PDB entry 6LA8 | X-ray diffraction, 3.40 A resolution | chains C and J of the 19 polymer chains in the assembly

== Chain C ==
Name: Histone H2A type 1-B/E
From: Homo sapiens
UniProt: P04908 (H2A1B_HUMAN); residues 0-129 here correspond to UniProt positions 1-130 (UniProt number = residue number + 1)
Amino-acid sequence (130 residues; row label = number of the first residue in the row; numbering starts at 0):
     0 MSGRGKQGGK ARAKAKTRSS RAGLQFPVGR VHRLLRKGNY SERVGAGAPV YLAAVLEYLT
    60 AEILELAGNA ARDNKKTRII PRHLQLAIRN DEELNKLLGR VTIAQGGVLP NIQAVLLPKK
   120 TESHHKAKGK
Not modelled in the structure: 0-9, 120-129
Swiss-Prot annotation at these positions:
  - modified residue: Ser-1 (N-acetylserine), Arg-3 (Citrulline), Lys-5 (N6-(2-hydroxyisobutyryl)lysine), Lys-9 (N6-(2-hydroxyisobutyryl)lysine), Lys-13 (N6-(beta-hydroxybutyryl)lysine), Lys-36 (N6-(2-hydroxyisobutyryl)lysine), Lys-74 (N6-(2-hydroxyisobutyryl)lysine), Lys-75 (N6-(2-hydroxyisobutyryl)lysine), Lys-95 (N6-(2-hydroxyisobutyryl)lysine), Gln-104 (N5-methylglutamine), Lys-118 (N6-(2-hydroxyisobutyryl)lysine), Lys-119 (N6-crotonyllysine), Thr-120 (Phosphothreonine), Lys-125 (N6-crotonyllysine)
  - cross-link (Glycyl lysine isopeptide (Lys-Gly)): Lys-13 (interchain with G-Cter in ubiquitin), Lys-15 (interchain with G-Cter in ubiquitin), Lys-119 (interchain with G-Cter in ubiquitin)

== Chain J ==
Molecule: 349-nt DNA strand
From: other sequences
Sequence (349 nucleotides; numbered 1 to 349; the number before each row is that of its first residue):
     1 CGCTGGTTTT TTTTTTCATG TGCCGGTCTC ACACGTGCCT GGAGACTAGT AAGCGCTTCT
    61 AGTGGCGGTT AAAACGCGGT AGACAGCGCG TACGTGCGTT TAAGCGGTGC TAGAGCTGTC
   121 TACGACCAAT TGAGCGGCCT CGGCACCGGG ATGCGTTTTT TTTTTCATAC TCGAGCATGC
   181 TTTTTTTTTT CATGTGCCGG TCTCACACGT GCCTGGAGAC TAGTAAGCGC TTCTAGTGGC
   241 GGTTAAAACG CGGTAGACAG CGCGTACGTG CGTTTAAGCG GTGCTAGAGC TGTCTACGAC
   301 CAATTGAGCG GCCTCGGCAC CGGGATGCGT TTTTTTTTTC CAGCGGTAC
Bound ions: K+ site 1 near DT60 (its only coordinating residue here); Ca2+ site 1 near DG134 (its only coordinating residue here); K+ site 2: DT234, DA235; Ca2+ site 2: DT275 (shared with 1 residue of chain I); Ca2+ site 3 near DT336 (its only coordinating residue here)

== Chain C / chain J interface ==
Residue-residue contacts - 16 pairs, chain C then chain J:
  Lys-15(C) / DA307(J)  salt bridge to the phosphate
  Arg-29(C) / DG308(J)  sugar contact
  Arg-29(C) / DC309(J)  salt bridge to the phosphate
  Arg-35(C) / DA299(J)  phosphate contact
  Arg-42(C) / DG298(J)  hydrogen bond to the sugar
  Arg-42(C) / DA299(J)  phosphate contact
  Val-43(C) / DA299(J)  hydrogen bond to the phosphate
  Gly-44(C) / DG298(J)  phosphate contact
  Ala-45(C) / DG298(J)  hydrogen bond to the phosphate
  Lys-75(C) / DC318(J)  phosphate contact
  Lys-75(C) / DA319(J)  salt bridge to the phosphate
  Thr-76(C) / DG317(J)  sugar contact
  Thr-76(C) / DC318(J)  hydrogen bond to the phosphate
  Arg-77(C) / DG317(J)  hydrogen bond to the sugar
  Arg-77(C) / DC318(J)  hydrogen bond to the phosphate
  Lys-119(C) / DG329(J)  salt bridge to the phosphate
Other interface residues (no listed pair), chain C (15 interface residues in all): Thr-16, His-31, Glu-41, Lys-74

== Summary ==
15 residues of chain C face 9 of chain J across their interface, with 6 hydrogen bonds and 4 salt bridges.
Among the polar pairs are Arg-42(C)/DG298(J), Arg-77(C)/DG317(J) and Val-43(C)/DA299(J). DT234(J) and DA235(J)
coordinate K+ site 2.
Chain C is Histone H2A type 1-B/E (Homo sapiens) and chain J is a 349-nt DNA strand (other sequences); the
structure, 349 bp di-nucleosome harboring cohesive DNA termini assembled with linker histone H1.0, was
determined by X-ray diffraction together with 6LA9, 6M3V and 6M44 from the same study.
